Entry 8B6H (electron microscopy, 2.60 A resolution); this record covers chains Dc and Eh of the 106 polymer chains in the assembly.

== Chain Dc ==
Molecule: Ymf68
From: Tetrahymena thermophila SB210
UniProt: Q950Y6 (Q950Y6_TETTH); residue numbers follow UniProt; this construct covers 1-594
Amino-acid sequence (594 residues; numbered 1 to 594; the number before each row is that of its first residue):
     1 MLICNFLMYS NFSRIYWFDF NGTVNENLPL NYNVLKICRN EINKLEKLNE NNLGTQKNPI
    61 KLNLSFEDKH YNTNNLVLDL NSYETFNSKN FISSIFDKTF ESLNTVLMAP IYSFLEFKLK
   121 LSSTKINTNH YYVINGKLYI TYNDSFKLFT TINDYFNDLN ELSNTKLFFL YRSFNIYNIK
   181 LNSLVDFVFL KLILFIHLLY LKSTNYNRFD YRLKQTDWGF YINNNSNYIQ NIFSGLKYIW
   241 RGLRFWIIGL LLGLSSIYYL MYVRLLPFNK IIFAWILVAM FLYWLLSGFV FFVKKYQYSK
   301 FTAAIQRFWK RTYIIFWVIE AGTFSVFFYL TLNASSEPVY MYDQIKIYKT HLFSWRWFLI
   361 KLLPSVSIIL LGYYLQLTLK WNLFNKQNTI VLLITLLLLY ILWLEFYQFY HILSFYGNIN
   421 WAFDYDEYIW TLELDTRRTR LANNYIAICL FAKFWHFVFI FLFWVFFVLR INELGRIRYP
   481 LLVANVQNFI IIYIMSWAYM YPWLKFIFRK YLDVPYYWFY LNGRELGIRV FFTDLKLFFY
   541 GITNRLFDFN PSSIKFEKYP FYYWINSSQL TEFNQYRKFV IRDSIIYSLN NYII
Not modelled in the structure: 1-12
Residues lining bound ligands:
  - 1,2-Distearoyl-sn-glycerophosphoethanolamine (3PE), molecule 1: Tyr329, Leu332, Asn333, Ala334, Leu504, Lys505, Phe508, Arg509, Leu512
  - 1,2-Distearoyl-sn-glycerophosphoethanolamine (3PE), molecule 2: Tyr329, Asn333, Leu512
  - 1,2-diacyl-sn-glycero-3-phosphocholine (PC1), molecule 1: Ser256, Phe316, Glu320, Phe327, Leu402, Trp403, Phe406, Phe409, Leu413, Tyr416, Ile448, Phe451, Ala452, Phe454, Trp455, His456, Phe459
  - 1,2-diacyl-sn-glycero-3-phosphocholine (PC1), molecule 2: Phe268, Ile272, Trp275, Ile276
  - 1,2-diacyl-sn-glycero-3-phosphocholine (PC1), molecule 3: Phe281, Leu285, Phe289, Phe292, Tyr296, Ile305, Phe308, Trp309, Thr312, Ile315, Phe316, Ile319, Glu320
  - 1,2-diacyl-sn-glycero-3-phosphocholine (PC1), molecule 4: Phe281, Leu282, Leu285, Leu286, Phe289, Phe292, Val293, Tyr296, Gln297, Phe301, Trp309, Thr312, Tyr313, Phe316, Trp455, Val458, Phe459, Leu462, Phe463, Phe466, Arg478, Pro480, Leu481, Ala484
  - 1,2-diacyl-sn-glycero-3-phosphocholine (PC1), molecule 5: Arg307, Arg311, Ile314, Trp317, Val318, Ala321, Phe324, Phe328, Ile491, Ile494, Met495
  - 1,2-diacyl-sn-glycero-3-phosphocholine (PC1), molecule 6: Ser325, Val326, Phe328, Tyr329
  - 1,2-diacyl-sn-glycero-3-phosphocholine (PC1), molecule 7: Leu352, Phe353, Ser354, Trp355, Arg356, Ile494, Trp497, Met500, Tyr501, Trp503, Leu504, Phe506, Ile507
  - 1,2-diacyl-sn-glycero-3-phosphocholine (PC1), molecule 8: Leu393, Leu396, Leu397, Leu399, Tyr400, Trp403, Leu404
  - 1,2-diacyl-sn-glycero-3-phosphocholine (PC1), molecule 9: Tyr516, Trp518, Phe519

== Chain Eh ==
Molecule: Transmembrane protein, putative
From: Tetrahymena thermophila SB210
UniProt: Q23D87 (Q23D87_TETTS); numbering as in UniProt (aligned over 1-173)
Amino-acid sequence (173 residues; row label = number of the first residue in the row):
     1 MDNNYHFWGN GDRQDVSLSY EDYYSILDCL LDEKLSPQGL MKFKNLHEVS MYGVSYVPLY
    61 CFPVAYGISH MLTGKVRRGH SGYRNLFSLM SVVLPFTCWY AYTTPIPRRL YTEIICSNNA
   121 DGAYVRNRIK QQKPGIWRKL SQQLYNKNFR FPELNQDLTA TEFPLDYVAP HKF
Modified residues: Met1 (N-acetylmethionine; AME)
Residues lining bound ligands: 1,2-diacyl-sn-glycero-3-phosphocholine (PC1): Tyr20, Glu21, Tyr24, Val54, Phe62, Phe87, Ser91, Leu94, Pro95, Cys98, Trp99, Tyr102

== How chain Dc and chain Eh interact ==
Residue-residue contacts - 96 pairs, chain Dc then chain Eh:
  Arg356(Dc) with Glu21(Eh), salt bridge; Trp99(Eh)
  Leu359(Dc) with Pro95(Eh), hydrophobic; Phe96(Eh), hydrophobic
  Leu362(Dc) with Val92(Eh), hydrophobic
  Val366(Dc) with Ser88(Eh)
  Ile369(Dc) with Ser88(Eh)
  Leu370(Dc) with Leu89(Eh), hydrophobic
  Tyr373(Dc) with Arg78(Eh); Asn85(Eh)
  Gln487(Dc) with Arg84(Eh), hydrogen bond
  Ile490(Dc) with Arg84(Eh)
  Tyr493(Dc) with Ser88(Eh); Ser91(Eh), hydrogen bond; Val92(Eh)
  Trp497(Dc) with Ser91(Eh)
  Phe506(Dc) with Tyr24(Eh)
  Ile507(Dc) with Val54(Eh), hydrophobic
  Lys510(Dc) with Tyr24(Eh), hydrogen bond; His47(Eh); Met51(Eh)
  Tyr511(Dc) with Met51(Eh); Tyr52(Eh), hydrophobic; Ser55(Eh), hydrogen bond
  Val514(Dc) with Met51(Eh), hydrophobic
  Arg524(Dc) with Trp8(Eh); Asn45(Eh), hydrogen bond
  Leu526(Dc) with Phe7(Eh), hydrophobic; Trp8(Eh), hydrophobic
  Gly527(Dc) with Tyr52(Eh); Tyr56(Eh), hydrogen bond (backbone-side chain)
  Arg529(Dc) with Phe7(Eh)
  Val530(Dc) with Val49(Eh); Tyr52(Eh), hydrophobic; Gly53(Eh); Tyr60(Eh)
  Phe531(Dc) with Tyr56(Eh); Tyr60(Eh), hydrogen bond (backbone-side chain)
  Thr533(Dc) with Asn10(Eh)
  Asp534(Dc) with Gly53(Eh); Tyr56(Eh); Tyr60(Eh); Arg108(Eh), salt bridge
  Leu535(Dc) with Tyr60(Eh), hydrophobic
  Lys536(Dc) with Met1(Eh); Gly11(Eh)
  Leu537(Dc) with Gly9(Eh); Gly11(Eh); Ile106(Eh); Pro107(Eh); Arg108(Eh)
  Phe538(Dc) with Tyr20(Eh), hydrophobic; Val57(Eh), hydrophobic; Ala101(Eh); Ile106(Eh), hydrophobic
  Tyr540(Dc) with Met1(Eh); Arg13(Eh)
  Gly541(Dc) with Thr104(Eh); Pro105(Eh)
  Ile542(Dc) with Thr104(Eh)
  Asn544(Dc) with Arg13(Eh), hydrogen bond (side chain-backbone)
  Arg545(Dc) with Tyr100(Eh), hydrogen bond (side chain-backbone); Thr103(Eh), hydrogen bond; Thr104(Eh), hydrogen bond
  Phe549(Dc) with Asn146(Eh)
  Pro551(Dc) with Lys139(Eh); Gln142(Eh)
  Ser552(Dc) with Gln142(Eh), hydrogen bond (backbone-side chain); Ala169(Eh)
  Ile554(Dc) with Arg138(Eh); Tyr167(Eh), hydrophobic
  Lys555(Dc) with Arg138(Eh)
  Phe556(Dc) with Tyr167(Eh), hydrophobic
  Tyr562(Dc) with Leu165(Eh), hydrogen bond (side chain-backbone); Asp166(Eh), hydrogen bond (side chain-backbone)
  Tyr563(Dc) with Pro134(Eh), hydrophobic; Arg138(Eh), hydrogen bond; Asp166(Eh)
  Ile565(Dc) with Lys130(Eh); Gln131(Eh); Leu165(Eh), hydrophobic
  Asn566(Dc) with Gln131(Eh)
  Ser567(Dc) with Gln131(Eh)
  Leu570(Dc) with Asn127(Eh); Glu162(Eh); Leu165(Eh), hydrophobic
  Thr571(Dc) with Asn127(Eh); Lys130(Eh); Gln131(Eh)
  Glu572(Dc) with Ala123(Eh); Asn127(Eh), hydrogen bond
  Asn574(Dc) with Lys34(Eh); Tyr124(Eh); Arg128(Eh)
  Gln575(Dc) with Arg128(Eh); Gln131(Eh), hydrogen bond
Interface residues without a listed pair, chain Dc (52 interface residues in all): Ile528, Phe532, Ser553
Interface residues without a listed pair, chain Eh (64 interface residues in all): Asp2, Asp12, Met41, Glu48, Leu59, Glu153, Phe163, Pro164

== Overview ==
52 residues of chain Dc and 64 residues of chain Eh are in contact, with 17 hydrogen bonds and 2 salt bridges.
Polar pairs include Arg356(Dc)-Glu21(Eh), Asp534(Dc)-Arg108(Eh) and Gln487(Dc)-Arg84(Eh). One
1,2-diacyl-sn-glycero-3-phosphocholine molecule is bound between chain Dc and chain Eh.
Here chain Dc is Ymf68 and chain Eh is Transmembrane protein, putative, both from Tetrahymena thermophila
SB210. Entry 8B6H (Cryo-EM structure of cytochrome c oxidase dimer (complex IV) from respiratory supercomplex
of Tetrahymena thermophila) was determined by electron microscopy, deposited together with 8B6F and 8B6J.
